Entry 4OX9 (X-ray diffraction, 3.80 A resolution); this record covers chains A and P of the 22 polymer chains in the assembly.

[Chain A]
Molecule: 16S rRNA
Organism: Thermus thermophilus
Sequence (1513 nucleotides; each row starts with the number of its first residue; note: 42 numbers in that range are skipped by the numbering (no residue carries them; nothing is unmodelled there); a row labelled like 190A-190L holds insertion residues (190A, then the next letters in order); numbering starts at 0):
     0 UUUGUUGGAGAGUUUGAUCCUGGCUCAGGGUGAACGCUGGCGGCGUGCCU
    50 AAGACAUGCAAGUCGUGCGGG
    73 CCGCGGGGUUUU
    88 ACUCCG
    95 UGGUC
   101 AGCGGCGGACGGGUGAGUAACGCGUGGGU
  129A G
   130 ACCUACCCGGAAGAGGGGGACAACCCGGGGAAACUCGGGCUAAUCCCCCA
   180 UGUGGACCCGC
190A-190L CCCUUGGGGUGU
   191 GUCCAAAGGGCUUU
   216 GCCCGCUUCCGGAUGGGCCCGCGUCCCAUCAGCUAGUUGGUGGGGUAAUG
   266 GCCCACCAAGGCGACGACGGGUAGCCGGUCUGAGAGGAUGGCCGGCCACA
   316 GGGGCACUGAGACACGGGCCCCACUCCUACGGGAGGCAGCAGUUAGGAAU
   366 CUUCCGCAAUGGGCGCAAGCCUGACGGAGCGACGCCGCUUGGAGGAAGAA
   416 GCCCUUCGGGGUGUAAACUCCUGAA
   442 CCCGGGACGAAACCCCCGACGA
   474 GGGGACUGACGGUACCGGG
   494 GUAAUAGCGCCGGCCAACUCCGUGCCAGCAGCCGCGGUAAUACGGAGGGC
   544 GCGAGCGUUACCCGGAUUCACUGGGCGUAAAGGGCGUGUAGGCGGCCUGG
   594 GGCGUCCCAUGUGAAAGACCACGGCUCAACCGUGGGGGAGCGUGGGAUAC
   644 GCUCAGGCUAGACGGUGGGAGAGGGUGGUGGAAUUCCCGGAGUAGCGGUG
   694 AAAUGCGCAGAUACCGGGAGGAACGCCGAUGGCGAAGGCAGCCACCUGGU
   744 CCACCCGUGACGCUGAGGCGCGAAAGCGUGGGGAGCAAACCGGAUUAGAU
   794 ACCCGGGUAGUCCACGCCCUAAACGAUGCGCGCUAGGUCUCUGGGUCU
   848 CCUGGGGGCCGAAGCUAACGCGUUAAGCGCGCCGCCUGGGGAGUACGGCC
   898 GCAAGGCUGAAACUCAAAGGAAUUGACGGGGGCCCGCACAAGCGGUGGAG
   948 CAUGUGGUUUAAUUCGAAGCAACGCGAAGAACCUUACCAGGCCUUGACAU
   998 GCUAGG
 1003A G
  1004 AACCCGGGUGAAAGCCUGGGGUGCCCC
1030A-1030D GCGA
  1031 GGGGAGCCCUAGCACAGGUGCUGCAUGGCCGUCGUCAGCUCGUGCCGUGA
  1081 GGUGUUGGGUUAAGUCCCGCAACGAGCGCAACCCCCGCCGUUAGUUGCCA
  1131 GCGGUUCGGCCGGGCACUCUAACGGGACUGCCCGCGAAA
  1171 GCGGGAGGAAGGAGGGGACGACGUCUGGUCAGCAUGGCCCUUACGGCCUG
  1221 GGCGACACACGUGCUACAAUGCCCACUACAAAGCGAUGCCACCCGGCAAC
  1271 GGGGAGCUAAUCGCAAAAAGGUGGGCCCAGUUCGGAUUGGGGUCUGCAAC
  1321 CCGACCCCAUGAAGCCGGAAUCGCUAGUAAUCGCGGAUCAG
 1361A C
  1362 CAUGCCGCGGUGAAUACGUUCCCGGGCCUUGUACACACCGCCCGUCACGC
  1412 CAUGGGAGCGGGCUCUACCCGAAGUCGCCGGG
  1446 AGCCUACGGG
  1459 CAGGCGCCGAGGGUAGGGCCCGUGACUGGGGCGAAGUCGUAACAAGGUAG
  1509 CUGUACCGGAAGGUGCGGCUGGAUCAC
Unresolved in the structure: 0-4, 1535
Bound ions: Mg2+ site 1 near A8 (its only coordinating residue here); Mg2+ site 2: G11, U12; Mg2+ site 3: U14, U17; Mg2+ site 4 near G21 (its only coordinating residue here); Mg2+ site 5: C48, G115; Mg2+ site 6 near A53 (its only coordinating residue here); Mg2+ site 7: C58, A59, U387; Mg2+ site 8 near G111 (its only coordinating residue here); Mg2+ site 9: A116, G117, G289; Mg2+ site 10 near A195 (its only coordinating residue here); Mg2+ site 11: G258, G266; Mg2+ site 12 near G299 (its only coordinating residue here); 48 more Mg2+ sites not listed
Residues lining bound ligands: sinefungin (SFG): A1408, C1484, U1485
From the paper describing this entry:
  - conformationally variable residues: A1408
  - binding site for sinefungin: A1408

[Chain P]
Protein: 30S ribosomal protein S16
Organism: Thermus thermophilus
UniProt: Q5SJH3 (RS16_THET8); residues 1-88 here = UniProt positions 1-88
Chain sequence (88 residues; row label = number of the first residue in the row):
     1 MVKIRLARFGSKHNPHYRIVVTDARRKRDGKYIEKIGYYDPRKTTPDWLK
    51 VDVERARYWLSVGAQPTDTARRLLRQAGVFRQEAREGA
Unresolved in the structure: 84-88

[Chain A / chain P interface]
Residue-residue contacts (89):
  C43(A) / Lys-12(P)  salt bridge to the phosphate
  C43(A) / His-13(P)  phosphate contact
  G44(A) / Ser-11(P)  phosphate contact
  G44(A) / Lys-12(P)  hydrogen bond to the phosphate
  C110(A) / Arg-25(P)  hydrogen bond to the sugar
  G111(A) / Arg-25(P)  sugar contact
  G112(A) / Lys-27(P)  phosphate contact
  A134(A) / Met-1(P)  base contact
  A134(A) / Arg-25(P)  base contact
  C135(A) / Met-1(P)  base contact
  C136(A) / Met-1(P)  sugar contact
  C136(A) / Gly-63(P)  hydrogen bond to the sugar
  C136(A) / Gln-65(P)  hydrogen bond to the sugar
  C137(A) / Ser-61(P)  hydrogen bond to the sugar
  C137(A) / Gly-63(P)  hydrogen bond to the sugar
  G227(A) / Val-62(P)  hydrogen bond to the base
  A228(A) / Val-2(P)  sugar contact
  A228(A) / Tyr-58(P)  sugar contact
  A228(A) / Trp-59(P)  phosphate contact
  A228(A) / Val-62(P)  sugar contact
  U229(A) / Asp-23(P)  hydrogen bond to the sugar
  U229(A) / Ile-33(P)  phosphate contact
  U229(A) / Trp-59(P)  phosphate contact
  G230(A) / Asp-23(P)  sugar contact
  G230(A) / Arg-25(P)  hydrogen bond to the sugar
  G309(A) / Lys-27(P)  phosphate contact
  G309(A) / Asp-29(P)  sugar contact
  G309(A) / Gly-30(P)  phosphate contact
  G309(A) / Lys-31(P)  phosphate contact
  G310(A) / Lys-27(P)  salt bridge to the phosphate
  G310(A) / Gly-30(P)  phosphate contact
  G310(A) / Lys-31(P)  phosphate contact
  C311(A) / Arg-26(P)  salt bridge to the phosphate
  A374(A) / Tyr-17(P)  hydrogen bond to the sugar
  U375(A) / Leu-6(P)  hydrogen bond to the sugar
  U375(A) / Tyr-17(P)  hydrogen bond to the sugar
  U375(A) / Arg-28(P)  hydrogen bond to the base
  U375(A) / Thr-69(P)  hydrogen bond to the phosphate
  G376(A) / Arg-5(P)  hydrogen bond to the phosphate
  G376(A) / Leu-6(P)  hydrogen bond to the phosphate
  G376(A) / Arg-28(P)  sugar contact
  G376(A) / Thr-67(P)  hydrogen bond to the phosphate
  G377(A) / Lys-3(P)  salt bridge to the phosphate
  G377(A) / Arg-5(P)  salt bridge to the phosphate
  G377(A) / Ala-24(P)  sugar contact
  G377(A) / Thr-67(P)  phosphate contact
  G378(A) / Lys-3(P)  salt bridge to the phosphate
  C390(A) / Arg-28(P)  hydrogen bond to the phosphate
  G391(A) / Arg-8(P)  hydrogen bond to the phosphate
  G391(A) / Arg-28(P)  salt bridge to the phosphate
  G392(A) / Arg-8(P)  salt bridge to the phosphate
  G392(A) / Lys-12(P)  phosphate contact
  G392(A) / His-13(P)  hydrogen bond to the phosphate
  A393(A) / Lys-12(P)  salt bridge to the phosphate
  A393(A) / His-13(P)  salt bridge to the phosphate
  C449(A) / Arg-42(P)  hydrogen bond to the base
  G450(A) / Pro-41(P)  sugar contact
  G450(A) / Arg-42(P)  sugar contact
  G450(A) / Lys-43(P)  salt bridge to the phosphate
  A452(A) / Lys-43(P)  salt bridge to the phosphate
  A452(A) / Arg-72(P)  hydrogen bond to the sugar
  A453(A) / Asp-68(P)  sugar contact
  A453(A) / Arg-72(P)  phosphate contact
  G462(A) / Gln-82(P)  hydrogen bond to the base
  A463(A) / Arg-75(P)  salt bridge to the phosphate
  A463(A) / Phe-80(P)  phosphate contact
  A463(A) / Arg-81(P)  hydrogen bond to the phosphate
  A463(A) / Gln-82(P)  hydrogen bond to the sugar
  A463(A) / Glu-83(P)  hydrogen bond to the sugar
  G474(A) / Arg-75(P)  salt bridge to the phosphate
  G474(A) / Arg-81(P)  hydrogen bond to the phosphate
  A607(A) / Lys-31(P)  base contact
  A608(A) / Arg-18(P)  hydrogen bond to the phosphate
  A608(A) / Tyr-32(P)  sugar contact
  A609(A) / Arg-18(P)  salt bridge to the phosphate
  G616(A) / Thr-45(P)  sugar contact
  G617(A) / Asn-14(P)  base contact
  G617(A) / Thr-44(P)  sugar contact
  G617(A) / Thr-45(P)  sugar contact
  C623(A) / Ser-11(P)  sugar contact
  C624(A) / Phe-9(P)  phosphate contact
  C624(A) / Gly-10(P)  sugar contact
  C624(A) / Ser-11(P)  sugar contact
  C624(A) / Asn-14(P)  sugar contact
  G625(A) / Phe-9(P)  phosphate contact
  G625(A) / His-16(P)  sugar contact
  U626(A) / Arg-18(P)  salt bridge to the phosphate
  U626(A) / Lys-35(P)  salt bridge to the phosphate
  U626(A) / Tyr-38(P)  sugar contact
Also at the interface, not in a pair above, chain A (47 interface residues in all): G231, A451, C454, G475, C483, G627
Also at the interface, not in a pair above, chain P (53 interface residues in all): Ala-7, Pro-15, Tyr-39, Lys-50, Leu-60

[Summary]
The interface between chain A and chain P involves 47 residues on one side and 53 on the other; the contacts
include 28 hydrogen bonds and 17 salt bridges. Among the polar pairs are G227(A)/Val-62(P), U375(A)/Arg-28(P)
and C449(A)/Arg-42(P). Bound to chain A: sinefungin. The paper reports a binding site for sinefungin at
A1408(A); conformational variability at A1408(A).
Here chain A is 16S rRNA and chain P is 30S ribosomal protein S16, both from Thermus thermophilus. Entry 4OX9
(Crystal structure of the aminoglycoside resistance methyltransferase NpmA bound to the 30S ribosomal subunit)
was determined by X-ray diffraction.
